1IHJ - chains A and D; structure by X-ray diffraction, 1.80 A resolution.

[Chain A]
Protein: InaD
Source organism: Drosophila melanogaster
Notes: fragment: PDZ1 domain
UniProtKB: Q24008 (INAD_DROME); numbering as in UniProt (aligned over 11-107)
Chain sequence (98 residues; row label = number of the first residue in the row):
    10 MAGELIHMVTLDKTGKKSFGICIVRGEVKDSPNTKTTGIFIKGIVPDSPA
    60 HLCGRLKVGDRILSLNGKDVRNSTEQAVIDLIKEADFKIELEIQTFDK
Unresolved in the structure: 10-11, 106-107
Differences from the reference sequence: initiating methionine (10)

[Chain D]
Protein: phospholipase C
Notes: EC 3.1.4.3; fragment: C-terminus
Chain sequence (7 residues; row label = number of the first residue in the row):
     1 GKTEFCA
Unresolved in the structure: 1-2
From the paper describing this entry:
  - mutagenesis - C6S: abolished binding to InaD (chain A) (citing earlier work)

[How chain A and chain D interact]
Disulfides between the chains: Cys-31(A)/Cys-6(D)
Residue-residue contacts (16; chain A residue first):
  Ser-27(A) / Ala-7(D)
  Phe-28(A) / Ala-7(D)  hydrogen bond (backbone-backbone)
  Gly-29(A) / Ala-7(D)  hydrogen bond (backbone-backbone)
  Ile-30(A) / Cys-6(D)
  Ile-30(A) / Ala-7(D)  hydrogen bond (backbone-backbone)
  Cys-31(A) / Thr-3(D)
  Cys-31(A) / Phe-5(D)
  Cys-31(A) / Cys-6(D)  disulfide
  Ile-32(A) / Phe-5(D)  hydrogen bond (backbone-backbone)
  Lys-51(A) / Thr-3(D)  hydrogen bond
  Glu-84(A) / Phe-5(D)
  Gln-85(A) / Phe-5(D)
  Ile-88(A) / Phe-5(D)
  Ile-88(A) / Cys-6(D)
  Ile-88(A) / Ala-7(D)  hydrophobic
  Ile-91(A) / Ala-7(D)  hydrophobic
Other interface residues (no listed pair), chain D (5 interface residues in all): Glu-4
The authors on this interface:
  - interface residues, chain A: Cys-31(A)

[Overview]
11 residues of chain A and 5 residues of chain D are in contact, with 1 disulfide bond and 5 hydrogen bonds.
Among the polar pairs are Phe-28(A)/Ala-7(D), Lys-51(A)/Thr-3(D) and Gly-29(A)/Ala-7(D). The paper reports
that C6S of chain D abolishes binding to InaD (chain A); the interface residue Cys-31(A).
Chain A is InaD (Drosophila melanogaster) and chain D is phospholipase C; the structure, Crystal Structure of
the N-terminal PDZ domain of InaD in complex with a NorpA C-terminal peptide, was determined by X-ray
diffraction.
